PDB entry 7ODU | X-ray diffraction, 3.00 A resolution | chains A and C

[Chain A]
Name: C-type lectin domain family 2 member D11
Source organism: Rattus norvegicus
UniProt: Q0H8B9 (CL2DB_RAT); residues 77-195 here = UniProt positions 77-195
Sequence (133 residues; numbered 74 to 206; the number before each row is that of its first residue):
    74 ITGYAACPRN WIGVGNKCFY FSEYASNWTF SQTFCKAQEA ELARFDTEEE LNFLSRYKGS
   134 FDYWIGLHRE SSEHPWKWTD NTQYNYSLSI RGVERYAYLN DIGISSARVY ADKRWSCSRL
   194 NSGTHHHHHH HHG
Disordered / not traced: 203-206
Cystine bridges: Cys80-Cys91, Cys108-Cys190
Covalent attachments: N-acetylglucosamine (NAG) linked to Asn100, Asn158
Differences from the reference sequence: expression tag (74-76, 196-206); variant Arg192 (Lys in Q0H8B9)
Bound ions: Zn2+: Glu112, His198, His200 (shared with 1 residue of chain B)
Curated features (UniProtKB/Swiss-Prot):
  - glycosylation: Asn100 (N-linked (GlcNAc...) asparagine)

[Chain C]
Name: Killer cell lectin-like receptor subfamily B member 1B allele A
Source organism: Rattus norvegicus
UniProt: A4KWA1 (KRBBA_RAT); residues 78-223 here = UniProt positions 78-223
Sequence (151 residues; numbered 75 to 225; the number before each row is that of its first residue):
    75 GTGVQENRTK TTDSPAKLKC PKDWHSHQDK CFHVSQTSIT WKGSLADCGG KGATLLLVQD
   135 QEELRFLRNL TKRISSSFWI GLSYTLSDEK WKWINGSTLN SDALNITGDT EKDSCASVSQ
   195 DKVLSESCDS DNIWICQKEL KRESTCNDSG T
Disordered / not traced: 75-92, 214-225
Cystine bridges: Cys94-Cys105, Cys122-Cys210, Cys189-Cys202
Covalent attachments: N-acetylglucosamine (NAG) linked to Asn143, Asn169
Differences from the reference sequence: expression tag (75-77, 224-225)

[Chain A / chain C interface]
Contacting residue pairs - 39 pairs, chain A then chain C:
  Ala98(A) - Ser150(C)
  Ser133(A) - Ile148(C)  hydrogen bond (side chain-backbone)
  Phe134(A) - Lys146(C)
  Phe134(A) - Arg147(C)
  Phe134(A) - Ile148(C)
  Phe134(A) - Ser149(C)
  Phe134(A) - Ser150(C)
  Asp135(A) - Ser112(C)
  Arg164(A) - Asp205(C)  salt bridge
  Gly165(A) - Asp203(C)
  Val166(A) - Asp203(C)
  Glu167(A) - Ser201(C)
  Tyr171(A) - Ser204(C)
  Tyr171(A) - Asp205(C)  hydrogen bond (side chain-backbone)
  Asn173(A) - Ser112(C)
  Asn173(A) - Asp205(C)
  Asp174(A) - Thr111(C)
  Asp174(A) - Ser112(C)
  Ile175(A) - Ser112(C)
  Ile175(A) - Asp205(C)
  Ser178(A) - Asp205(C)  hydrogen bond
  Ser179(A) - Ser204(C)  hydrogen bond (backbone-side chain)
  Ala180(A) - Glu200(C)
  Ala180(A) - Ser204(C)
  Arg181(A) - Asp183(C)  hydrogen bond (side chain-backbone)
  Arg181(A) - Asp187(C)  hydrogen bond (side chain-backbone)
  Arg181(A) - Ser188(C)  hydrogen bond
  Arg181(A) - Ser199(C)  hydrogen bond
  Arg181(A) - Glu200(C)
  Arg181(A) - Ser201(C)
  Tyr183(A) - Gly182(C)
  Tyr183(A) - Asp183(C)  hydrogen bond (side chain-backbone)
  Tyr183(A) - Leu198(C)
  Tyr183(A) - Ser199(C)  hydrogen bond (side chain-backbone)
  Ala184(A) - Glu200(C)
  Asp185(A) - Ser150(C)  hydrogen bond (backbone-side chain)
  Asp185(A) - Ser193(C)
  Lys186(A) - Ser150(C)
  Lys186(A) - Asp205(C)
Other interface residues (no listed pair), chain A (21 interface residues in all): Arg187
Other interface residues (no listed pair), chain C (26 interface residues in all): Gln110, Ser151, Thr181, Lys186, Gln194, Asp195, Asn206

[Summary]
21 residues of chain A face 26 of chain C across their interface; the contacts include 11 hydrogen bonds and 1
salt bridge. Among the polar pairs are Arg164(A)-Asp205(C), Ser133(A)-Ile148(C) and Tyr171(A)-Asp205(C).
Covalently linked N-acetylglucosamine: at Asn100(A) and Asn158(A).
Here chain A is C-type lectin domain family 2 member D11 and chain C is Killer cell lectin-like receptor
subfamily B member 1B allele A, both from Rattus norvegicus. Entry 7ODU (Natural killer cell receptor NKR-P1B
from Rattus norvegicus in complex with its cognate ligand Clr-11) was determined by X-ray diffraction.
